Entry 5W5D (X-ray diffraction, 2.50 A resolution); this record covers chains B and F of the 6 polymer chains in the assembly.

== Chain B ==
Molecule: Syntaxin-1A
Organism: Rattus norvegicus
UniProtKB: P32851 (STX1A_RAT); residues 191-256 here = UniProt positions 191-256
Amino-acid sequence (67 residues; numbered 190 to 256; the number before each row is that of its first residue):
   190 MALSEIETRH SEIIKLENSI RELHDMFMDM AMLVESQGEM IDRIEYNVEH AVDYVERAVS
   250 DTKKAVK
Not modelled in the structure: 190-191, 246-256
Differences from the reference sequence: initiating methionine (190)
Swiss-Prot annotation at these positions:
  - site: Lys253, Ala254 (Microbial infection: Cleavage)
  - cross-link (Glycyl lysine isopeptide (Lys-Gly)): Lys252 (interchain with G-Cter in SUMO), Lys253 (interchain with G-Cter in SUMO), Lys256 (interchain with G-Cter in SUMO)

== Chain F ==
Molecule: Synaptotagmin-1
Organism: Rattus norvegicus
UniProtKB: P21707 (SYT1_RAT); residues 270-421 here = UniProt positions 270-421
Amino-acid sequence (152 residues; each row starts with the number of its first residue):
   270 QEKLGDICFS LRYVPTAGKL TVVILEAKNL KKMDVGGLSD PYVKIHLMQN GKRLKKKKTT
   330 IKKNTLNPYY NESFSFEVPF EQIQKVQVVV TVLDYDKIGK NDAIGKVFVG YNSTGAELRH
   390 WSDMLANPRR PIAQWHTLQV EEEVDAMLAV KK
Swiss-Prot annotation at these positions:
  - binding site (Ca(2+)): Asp303, Asp309, Asp363, Asp365, Asp371
  - modified residue (Phosphoserine): Ser342, Ser344
  - mutagenesis: Met302 (M302K: Fails to localize at nerve terminals), Asp303 (D303G: Fails to relocalize to nerve terminals after stimulation of neurotransmitter release), Asp365 (D365E: Fails to relocalize to nerve terminals after stimulation of neurotransmitter release), Ile367 (I367T: Slows synaptic vesicle fusion kinetics and exocytosis. Impairs the kinetics of synaptic vesicle endocytosis), Asn370 (N370K: Slows synaptic vesicle fusion kinetics and exocytosis)
From the paper describing this entry:
  - mutagenesis - T383Q/G384Q: unchanged binding to Complexin-1 (proposed by the authors, not directly observed)
  - mutagenesis - R281A/E295A/Y338W/R398A/R399A, D309A/D363A/D365A, L387Q/L394Q: decreased signaling

== How chain B and chain F interact ==
Residue-residue contacts (14):
  Glu196(B) - Phe349(F)
  His199(B) - Gln353(F)
  Ser200(B) - Phe349(F)
  Ser200(B) - Gln353(F)
  Ser200(B) - Leu394(F)
  Ile203(B) - Gln353(F)
  Lys204(B) - Ser391(F)
  Asn207(B) - Leu387(F)
  Arg210(B) - Tyr380(F)  hydrogen bond
  Arg210(B) - Asn381(F)
  Glu211(B) - Thr383(F)
  Glu211(B) - Gly384(F)  hydrogen bond (side chain-backbone)
  Glu211(B) - Leu387(F)
  Asp214(B) - Asn381(F)
Interface residues without a listed pair, chain B (10 interface residues in all): Ser208
Interface residues without a listed pair, chain F (10 interface residues in all): Trp390
From the paper, about this interface:
  - interface residues, chain F: Leu387(F)
  - hot spots on chain F (mutagenesis) - L387Q/L394Q: decreased binding to Syntaxin-1A (chain B) (proposed by the authors, not directly observed)

== In short ==
The chain B/chain F interface involves 10 residues from each chain, with 2 hydrogen bonds. Polar contacts
include Arg210(B)-Tyr380(F) and Glu211(B)-Gly384(F). From UniProt: 5 Ca2+-binding residues and 5 mutagenesis
sites on chain F. The paper reports that R281A/E295A/Y338W/R398A/R399A, D309A/D363A/D365A and L387Q/L394Q of
chain F reduce signaling; the interface residue Leu387(F).
Here chain B is Syntaxin-1A and chain F is Synaptotagmin-1, both from Rattus norvegicus. Entry 5W5D (Crystal
structure of the primed SNARE-Complexin-Synaptotagmin-1 C2B complex) was determined by X-ray diffraction,
deposited together with 5W5C.
